7XVM - chains M and S of the 22 polymer chains in the assembly; structure by X-ray diffraction, 2.84 A resolution.

# Chain M
Protein: Histone H2A type 1-B/E
From: Homo sapiens
Reference sequence: P04908 (H2A1B_HUMAN); residues 0-129 here correspond to UniProt positions 1-130 (UniProt number = residue number + 1)
Chain sequence (132 residues; numbered -2 to 129; the number before each row is that of its first residue; numbers below 1 keep their minus sign (Gly-2 is residue -2)):
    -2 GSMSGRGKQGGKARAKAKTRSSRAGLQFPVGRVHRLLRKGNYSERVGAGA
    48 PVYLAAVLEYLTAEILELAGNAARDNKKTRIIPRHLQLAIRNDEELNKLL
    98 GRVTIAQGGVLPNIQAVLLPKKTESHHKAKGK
Unresolved in the structure: -2 to 9, 120-129
Sequence notes: expression tag (-2 to -1)

# Chain S
Molecule: 169-nt DNA strand
From: synthetic construct
Sequence (169 nucleotides; numbered -82 to 86; the number before each row is that of its first residue; numbers below 1 keep their minus sign (DG-82 is residue -82)):
   -82 GCTTTTTTTTTTCACAATCCCGGTGCCGAGGCCGCTCAATTGGTCGTAGA
   -32 CAGCTCTAGCACCGCTTAAACGCACGTACGGAATCCGTACGTGCGTTTAA
    18 GCGGTGCTAGAGCTGTCTACGACCAATTGAGCGGCCTCGGCACCGGGATT
    68 GTGAAAAAAAAAAGCTGCA
Bound ions: Ca2+ site 1: DG-52 (shared with 1 residue of chain T); Ca2+ site 2: DG-30 (shared with 1 residue of chain T); Ca2+ site 3 near DG51 (its only coordinating residue here)

# Chain M / chain S interface
Pairs across the interface (19):
  Ala10(M) - DG-41(S)  phosphate contact
  Ala10(M) - DG-40(S)  phosphate contact
  Arg11(M) - DG-41(S)  phosphate contact
  Ala12(M) - DT-42(S)  phosphate contact
  Ala12(M) - DG-41(S)  hydrogen bond to the phosphate
  Lys13(M) - DT-43(S)  hydrogen bond to the base
  Lys13(M) - DT-42(S)  sugar contact
  Ala14(M) - DT-42(S)  sugar contact
  Lys15(M) - DT-43(S)  phosphate contact
  Lys15(M) - DT-42(S)  hydrogen bond to the phosphate
  Thr16(M) - DT-43(S)  phosphate contact
  Arg17(M) - DT-43(S)  salt bridge to the phosphate
  Arg20(M) - DT-42(S)  salt bridge to the phosphate
  Gly28(M) - DT-43(S)  phosphate contact
  Arg29(M) - DA-44(S)  phosphate contact
  Arg32(M) - DA-44(S)  salt bridge to the phosphate
  Arg42(M) - DA-35(S)  sugar contact
  Arg77(M) - DA-54(S)  hydrogen bond to the phosphate
  Arg77(M) - DG-53(S)  salt bridge to the phosphate
Also at the interface, not in a pair above, chain M (15 interface residues in all): Ser18
Also at the interface, not in a pair above, chain S (10 interface residues in all): DA-45, DG-37

# Overview
15 residues of chain M and 10 residues of chain S are in contact; the contacts include 4 hydrogen bonds and 4
salt bridges. Polar contacts include Lys13(M)-DT-43(S), Ala12(M)-DG-41(S) and Lys15(M)-DT-42(S).
Chain M is Histone H2A type 1-B/E (Homo sapiens) and chain S is a 169-nt DNA strand (synthetic construct); the
structure, Crystal Structure of Nucleosome-H5 Linker Histone Assembly (sticky-169a DNA fragment), was
determined by X-ray diffraction.
